Entry 9KOR (electron microscopy, 2.80 A resolution); this record covers chains A and D of the 4 polymer chains in the assembly.

Chain A:
Protein: CRISPR-associated endonuclease Cas9
Organism: Parasutterella secunda
Sequence (1435 residues; numbered -19 to 1415; the number before each row is that of its first residue; numbers below 1 keep their minus sign (His-19 is residue -19)):
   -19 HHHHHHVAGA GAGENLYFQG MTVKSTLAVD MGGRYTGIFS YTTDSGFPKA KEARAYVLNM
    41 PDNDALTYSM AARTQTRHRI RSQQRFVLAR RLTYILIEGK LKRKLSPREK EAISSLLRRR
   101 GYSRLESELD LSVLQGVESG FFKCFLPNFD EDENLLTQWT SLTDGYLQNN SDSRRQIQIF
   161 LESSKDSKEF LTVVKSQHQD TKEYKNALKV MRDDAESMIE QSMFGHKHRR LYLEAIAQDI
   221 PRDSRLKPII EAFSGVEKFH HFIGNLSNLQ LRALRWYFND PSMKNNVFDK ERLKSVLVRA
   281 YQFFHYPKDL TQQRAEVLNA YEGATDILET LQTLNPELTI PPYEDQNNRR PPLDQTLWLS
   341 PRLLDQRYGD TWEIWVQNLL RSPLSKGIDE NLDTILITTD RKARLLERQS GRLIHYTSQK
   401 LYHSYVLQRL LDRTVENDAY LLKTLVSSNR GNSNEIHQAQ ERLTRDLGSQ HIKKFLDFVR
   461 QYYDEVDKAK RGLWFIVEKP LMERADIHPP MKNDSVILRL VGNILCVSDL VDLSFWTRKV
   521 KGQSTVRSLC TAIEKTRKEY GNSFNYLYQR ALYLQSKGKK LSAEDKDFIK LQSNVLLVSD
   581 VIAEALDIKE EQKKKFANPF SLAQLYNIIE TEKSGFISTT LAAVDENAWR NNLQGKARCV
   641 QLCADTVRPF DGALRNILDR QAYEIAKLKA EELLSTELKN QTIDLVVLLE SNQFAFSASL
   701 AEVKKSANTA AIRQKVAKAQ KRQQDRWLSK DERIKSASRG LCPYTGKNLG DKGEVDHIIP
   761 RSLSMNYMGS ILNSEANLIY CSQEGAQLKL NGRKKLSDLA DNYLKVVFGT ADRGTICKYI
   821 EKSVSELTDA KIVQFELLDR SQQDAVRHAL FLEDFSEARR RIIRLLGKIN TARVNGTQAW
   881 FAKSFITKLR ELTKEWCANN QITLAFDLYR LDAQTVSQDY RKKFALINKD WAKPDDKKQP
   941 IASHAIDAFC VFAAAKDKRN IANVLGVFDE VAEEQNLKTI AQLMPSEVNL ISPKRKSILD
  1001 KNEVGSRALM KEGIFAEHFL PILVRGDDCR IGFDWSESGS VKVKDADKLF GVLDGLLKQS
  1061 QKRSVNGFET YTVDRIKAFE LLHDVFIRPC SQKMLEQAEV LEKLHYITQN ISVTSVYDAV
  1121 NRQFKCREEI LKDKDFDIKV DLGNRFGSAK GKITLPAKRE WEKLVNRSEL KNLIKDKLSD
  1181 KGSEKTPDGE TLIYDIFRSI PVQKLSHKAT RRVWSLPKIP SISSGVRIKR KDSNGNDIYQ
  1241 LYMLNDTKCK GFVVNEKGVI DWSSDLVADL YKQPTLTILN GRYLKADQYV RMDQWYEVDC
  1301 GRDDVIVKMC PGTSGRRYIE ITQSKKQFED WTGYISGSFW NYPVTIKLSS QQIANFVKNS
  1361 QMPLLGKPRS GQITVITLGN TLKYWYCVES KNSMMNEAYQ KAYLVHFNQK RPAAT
Disordered / not traced: -19 to 2, 696-874, 1411-1415

Chain D:
Molecule: 25-nt DNA strand
Organism: Parasutterella secunda
Sequence (25 nucleotides; row label = number of the first residue in the row):
     1 CCAATCCTGT CCCTAGTGGC CCCAC

How chain A and chain D interact:
Residue-residue contacts - 38 pairs, chain A then chain D:
  Arg104(A) with DT8(D), hydrogen bond to the phosphate; DG9(D), salt bridge to the phosphate
  Tyr323(A) with DG9(D), sugar contact; DT10(D), sugar contact
  Glu324(A) with DT10(D), base contact
  Asp325(A) with DC11(D), sugar contact
  Gln326(A) with DC11(D), sugar contact
  Asn327(A) with DC11(D), phosphate contact; DC12(D), sugar contact
  Pro332(A) with DC13(D), phosphate contact
  Thr414(A) with DC23(D), phosphate contact; DA24(D), phosphate contact
  Val415(A) with DA24(D), phosphate contact
  Lys423(A) with DC25(D), salt bridge to the phosphate
  Met491(A) with DC12(D), phosphate contact
  Asn545(A) with DG19(D), hydrogen bond to the phosphate
  Lys595(A) with DC21(D), phosphate contact; DC22(D), salt bridge to the phosphate
  Asn598(A) with DC20(D), hydrogen bond to the phosphate; DC21(D), phosphate contact
  Phe600(A) with DC20(D), sugar contact
  Gln604(A) with DG19(D), base contact
  Gly615(A) with DC12(D), hydrogen bond to the phosphate
  Phe616(A) with DC12(D), phosphate contact; DC13(D), hydrogen bond to the phosphate
  Ala637(A) with DC22(D), phosphate contact; DC23(D), phosphate contact
  Gln641(A) with DC22(D), base contact
  Val647(A) with DT14(D), phosphate contact
  Pro649(A) with DC13(D), phosphate contact; DT14(D), sugar contact
  Phe694(A) with DG16(D), phosphate contact
  Lys1011(A) with DA3(D), hydrogen bond to the base; DA4(D), phosphate contact
  Glu1012(A) with DA4(D), hydrogen bond to the phosphate
  Ser1221(A) with DC1(D), sugar contact; DC2(D), sugar contact
  Ser1223(A) with DC2(D), base contact
Interface residues without a listed pair, chain A (34 interface residues in all): Ser614, Leu633, Val640, Phe650, Gly876, Gly1013, Arg1369
Interface residues without a listed pair, chain D (21 interface residues in all): DA15, DG18

In short:
34 residues of chain A and 21 residues of chain D are in contact, with 7 hydrogen bonds and 3 salt bridges.
Among the polar pairs are Lys1011(A)-DA3(D), Arg104(A)-DT8(D) and Asn545(A)-DG19(D).
Here chain A is CRISPR-associated endonuclease Cas9 and chain D is a 25-nt DNA strand, both from
Parasutterella secunda. Entry 9KOR (Cryo-EM structure of PsCas9-sgRNA-dsDNA ternary complex) was determined by
electron microscopy, deposited together with 9KO9.
